PDB entry 3QBW | X-ray diffraction, 2.23 A resolution | chains A and B

# Chain A (and B)
Name: Anhydro-N-acetylmuramic acid kinase
Organism: Pseudomonas aeruginosa
Notes: EC 2.7.1.1; chain B of this document is another copy of the same molecule, construct and numbering; everything in this record applies to it too
UniProt: Q9I5Q5 (ANMK_PSEAE); numbering as in UniProt (aligned over 1-363)
Sequence (371 residues; each row starts with the number of its first residue):
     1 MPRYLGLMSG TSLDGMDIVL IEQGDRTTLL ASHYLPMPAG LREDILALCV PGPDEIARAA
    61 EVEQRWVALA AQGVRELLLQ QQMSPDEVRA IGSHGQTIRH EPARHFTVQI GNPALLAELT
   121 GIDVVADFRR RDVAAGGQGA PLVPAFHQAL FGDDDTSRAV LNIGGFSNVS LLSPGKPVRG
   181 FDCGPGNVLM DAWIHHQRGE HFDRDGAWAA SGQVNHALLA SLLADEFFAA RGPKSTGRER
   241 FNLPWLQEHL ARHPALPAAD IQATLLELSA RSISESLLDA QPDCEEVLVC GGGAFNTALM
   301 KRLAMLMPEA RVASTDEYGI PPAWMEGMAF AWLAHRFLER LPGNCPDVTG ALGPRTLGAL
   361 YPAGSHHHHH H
Disordered / not traced: 1, 152-156, 173-178, 284-286, 363-371 (chain B: 1, 153-155, 252-255, 365-371)
Construct notes: expression tag (364-371)
Swiss-Prot annotation at these positions:
  - binding site (ATP): Gly-10 to Asp-17
Small-molecule neighbours: ADP (adenosine-5'-diphosphate): Met-8, Gly-10, Thr-11, Ser-12, Leu-13, Asp-14, Asp-17, Ile-163, Gly-164, Gly-165, Asn-187, Asp-191, Phe-202, Asp-203, Arg-204, Asp-205, Gly-206, Gly-291, Gly-292, Gly-293, Phe-295, Asn-296, Glu-326

# How chain A and chain B interact
Residue-residue contacts - 69 pairs, chain A then chain B:
  Pro-51(A) / Asp-54(B)
  Gly-52(A) / Pro-53(B)
  Gly-52(A) / Asp-54(B)  hydrogen bond (backbone-backbone)
  Pro-53(A) / Gly-52(B)
  Asp-54(A) / Pro-51(B)
  Asp-54(A) / Gly-52(B)  hydrogen bond (backbone-backbone)
  Asp-54(A) / Glu-55(B)
  Glu-55(A) / Asp-54(B)
  Glu-55(A) / Glu-55(B)  hydrogen bond (backbone-side chain)
  Glu-55(A) / Ile-56(B)  hydrogen bond (side chain-backbone)
  Ile-56(A) / Glu-55(B)  hydrogen bond (backbone-side chain)
  Ile-56(A) / Ile-98(B)  hydrophobic
  Ile-56(A) / Val-108(B)  hydrophobic
  Ala-57(A) / Arg-104(B)
  Ala-57(A) / Phe-106(B)  hydrophobic
  Ala-60(A) / Phe-106(B)  hydrophobic
  Glu-61(A) / Arg-104(B)  salt bridge
  Glu-63(A) / Arg-130(B)  salt bridge
  Gln-64(A) / Arg-104(B)  hydrogen bond (side chain-backbone)
  Gln-64(A) / His-105(B)  hydrogen bond (side chain-backbone)
  Ile-98(A) / Ile-56(B)  hydrophobic
  Arg-99(A) / Ile-56(B)
  Arg-104(A) / Ala-57(B)
  Arg-104(A) / Glu-61(B)  salt bridge
  Arg-104(A) / Gln-64(B)  hydrogen bond (backbone-side chain)
  His-105(A) / Gln-64(B)  hydrogen bond (backbone-side chain)
  Phe-106(A) / Ala-57(B)  hydrophobic
  Phe-106(A) / Ala-60(B)  hydrophobic
  Val-108(A) / Ile-56(B)  hydrophobic
  Asn-112(A) / Arg-130(B)
  Pro-113(A) / Arg-130(B)
  Ala-114(A) / Arg-130(B)
  Ala-114(A) / Arg-131(B)
  Leu-115(A) / Ala-134(B)  hydrophobic
  Ala-117(A) / Arg-131(B)
  Glu-118(A) / Arg-131(B)  salt bridge
  Glu-118(A) / Ala-134(B)
  Glu-118(A) / Ala-135(B)
  Glu-118(A) / Arg-355(B)  salt bridge
  Asp-127(A) / Tyr-361(B)  hydrogen bond
  Arg-130(A) / Glu-63(B)  salt bridge
  Arg-130(A) / Asn-112(B)
  Arg-130(A) / Pro-113(B)
  Arg-130(A) / Ala-114(B)
  Arg-131(A) / Ala-114(B)
  Arg-131(A) / Ala-117(B)
  Arg-131(A) / Glu-118(B)  salt bridge
  Arg-131(A) / Pro-362(B)  hydrogen bond (side chain-backbone)
  Arg-131(A) / Ala-363(B)  hydrogen bond (side chain-backbone)
  Ala-134(A) / Leu-115(B)  hydrophobic
  Ala-134(A) / Glu-118(B)
  Ala-135(A) / Glu-118(B)
  Phe-337(A) / Leu-360(B)
  Phe-337(A) / Pro-362(B)
  Arg-340(A) / Leu-360(B)
  Arg-355(A) / Glu-118(B)  salt bridge
  Thr-356(A) / Pro-362(B)
  Ala-359(A) / Leu-360(B)
  Ala-359(A) / Tyr-361(B)
  Leu-360(A) / Phe-337(B)
  Leu-360(A) / Arg-340(B)
  Leu-360(A) / Ala-359(B)
  Leu-360(A) / Leu-360(B)  hydrogen bond (backbone-backbone)
  Tyr-361(A) / Asp-127(B)  hydrogen bond
  Tyr-361(A) / Ala-359(B)
  Pro-362(A) / Arg-131(B)  hydrogen bond (backbone-side chain)
  Pro-362(A) / Phe-337(B)
  Pro-362(A) / Arg-340(B)
  Pro-362(A) / Thr-356(B)
Interface residues without a listed pair, chain A (39 interface residues in all): Ala-59, Leu-352, Gly-358
Interface residues without a listed pair, chain B (41 interface residues in all): Ala-59, Arg-99, Leu-352, Gly-358, Gly-364

# Summary
39 residues of chain A and 41 residues of chain B are in contact; the contacts include 15 hydrogen bonds and 8
salt bridges. Polar contacts include Glu-61(A)/Arg-104(B), Glu-63(A)/Arg-130(B) and Glu-118(A)/Arg-131(B).
Chain A binds ADP. Curated annotation (UniProt) lists 8 ATP-binding residues on chain A.
Both chains are Anhydro-N-acetylmuramic acid kinase (Pseudomonas aeruginosa). Entry 3QBW (Crystal structure of
pseudomonas aeruginosa 1,6-anhydro-n-actetylmuramic acid kinase (ANMK) bound to adenosine diphosphate) was
determined by X-ray diffraction (same publication as 3QBX).
